PDB entry 7Z52 | electron microscopy, 3.40 A resolution | chains B and R of the 3 polymer chains in the assembly

[Chain B]
Protein: Exosome RNA helicase MTR4
From: Homo sapiens
Notes: EC 3.6.4.13
UniProtKB: P42285 (MTREX_HUMAN); residues 1-1042 here = UniProt positions 1-1042
Sequence (1046 residues; each row starts with the number of its first residue; numbers below 1 keep their minus sign (Gly-3 is residue -3)):
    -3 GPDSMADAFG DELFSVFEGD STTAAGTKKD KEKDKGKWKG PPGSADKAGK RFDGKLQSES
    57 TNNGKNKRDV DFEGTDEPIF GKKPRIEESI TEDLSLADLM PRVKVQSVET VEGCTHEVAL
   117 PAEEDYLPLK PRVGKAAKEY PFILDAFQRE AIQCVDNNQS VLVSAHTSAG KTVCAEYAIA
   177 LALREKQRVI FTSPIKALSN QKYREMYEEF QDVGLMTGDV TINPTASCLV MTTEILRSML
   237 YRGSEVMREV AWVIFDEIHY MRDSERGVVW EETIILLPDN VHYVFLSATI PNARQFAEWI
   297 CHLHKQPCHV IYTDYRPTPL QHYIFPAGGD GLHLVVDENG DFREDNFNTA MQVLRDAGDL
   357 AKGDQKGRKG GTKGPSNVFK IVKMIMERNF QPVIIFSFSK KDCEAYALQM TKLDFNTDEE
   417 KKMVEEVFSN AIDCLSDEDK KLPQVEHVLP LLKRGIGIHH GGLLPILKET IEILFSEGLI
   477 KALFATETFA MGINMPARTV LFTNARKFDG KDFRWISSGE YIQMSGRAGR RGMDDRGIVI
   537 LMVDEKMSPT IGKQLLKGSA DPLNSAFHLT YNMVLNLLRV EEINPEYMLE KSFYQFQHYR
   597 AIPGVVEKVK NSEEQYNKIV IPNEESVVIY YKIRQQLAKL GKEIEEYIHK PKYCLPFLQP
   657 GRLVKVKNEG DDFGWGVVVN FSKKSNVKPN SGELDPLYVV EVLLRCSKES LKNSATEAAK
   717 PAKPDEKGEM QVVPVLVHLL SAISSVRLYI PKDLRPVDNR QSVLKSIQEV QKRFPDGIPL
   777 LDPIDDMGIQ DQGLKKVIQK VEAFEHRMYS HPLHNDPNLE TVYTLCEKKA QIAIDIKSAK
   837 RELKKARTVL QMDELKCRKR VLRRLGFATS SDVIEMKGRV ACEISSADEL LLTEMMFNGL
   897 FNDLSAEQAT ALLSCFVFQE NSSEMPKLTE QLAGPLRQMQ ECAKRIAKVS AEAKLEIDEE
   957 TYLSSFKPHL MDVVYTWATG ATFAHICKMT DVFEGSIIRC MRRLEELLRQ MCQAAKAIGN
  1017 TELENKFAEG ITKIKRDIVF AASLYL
Unresolved in the structure: -3 to 95, 355-371, 607-830
Construct notes: expression tag (-3 to 0)
Small-molecule neighbours: AMP-PNP (ANP; phosphoaminophosphonic acid-adenylate ester): Phe138, Ile139, Leu140, Asp141, Gln144, Thr163, Ala165, Gly166, Thr168, Val169, Glu201, Asn490, Arg527
UniProt features mapped onto this chain:
  - motif: Asp252 to His255 (DEIH box)
  - binding site (ATP): Ile139, Ala161 to Thr168
  - modified residue: Ala2 (N-acetylalanine), Ser40 (Phosphoserine), Lys51 (N6-acetyllysine), Lys78 (N6-acetyllysine)
  - cross-link (Glycyl lysine isopeptide (Lys-Gly)): Lys24 (interchain with G-Cter in SUMO2), Lys358 (interchain with G-Cter in SUMO2), Lys684 (interchain with G-Cter in SUMO2), Lys723 (interchain with G-Cter in SUMO2)
  - mutagenesis: Glu253 (E253Q: Abolishes RNA helicase activity), Arg658 (R658A: Decreased interaction with NRDE2), Glu697 (E697R: Decreased interaction with NRDE2), Arg743 (R743E: Decreased interaction with NRDE2. Impairs the binding of both NVL and NOP53), Phe989 to Glu990 (Loss of interaction with NRDE2)

[Chain R]
Molecule: 5-nt RNA strand
Sequence (5 nucleotides; numbered 1 to 5; the number before each row is that of its first residue):
     1 UUUUU

[Interface between chain B and chain R]
Contacting residue pairs - 28 pairs, chain B then chain R:
  Pro190(B) with U5(R), sugar contact
  Ile191(B) with U5(R), phosphate contact
  Lys192(B) with U5(R), hydrogen bond to the phosphate
  Glu230(B) with U5(R), phosphate contact
  Arg262(B) with U4(R), hydrogen bond to the sugar; U5(R), hydrogen bond to the sugar
  Phe394(B) with U1(R), hydrogen bond to the sugar; U2(R), sugar contact
  Ser395(B) with U1(R), sugar contact; U2(R), phosphate contact
  Lys396(B) with U2(R), phosphate contact; U3(R), salt bridge to the phosphate
  Gly457(B) with U3(R), hydrogen bond to the phosphate
  Thr482(B) with U3(R), phosphate contact
  Glu483(B) with U2(R), sugar contact
  Thr484(B) with U3(R), sugar contact; U4(R), hydrogen bond to the phosphate
  Phe504(B) with U1(R), phosphate contact; U2(R), hydrogen bond to the base
  Asp505(B) with U2(R), base contact
  Gly506(B) with U2(R), base contact
  Phe509(B) with U1(R), base contact
  Glu916(B) with U3(R), base contact; U4(R), base contact
  Asn917(B) with U1(R), phosphate contact
  Arg995(B) with U4(R), base contact
  Arg999(B) with U5(R), hydrogen bond to the base
  Glu1002(B) with U5(R), hydrogen bond to the sugar
Other interface residues (no listed pair), chain B (24 interface residues in all): Thr228, Glu261, His456

[Summary]
Chain B and chain R form an interface of 24 and 5 residues respectively; the contacts include 9 hydrogen bonds
and 1 salt bridge. Polar pairs include Phe504(B)-U2(R), Arg999(B)-U5(R) and Arg262(B)-U4(R). Ligands of chain
B: AMP-PNP.
Chain B is Exosome RNA helicase MTR4 (Homo sapiens) and chain R is a 5-nt RNA strand; the structure, Human
NEXT dimer - focused reconstruction of the single MTR4, was determined by electron microscopy together with
7Z4Y and 7Z4Z from the same study.
